3RYW - chains A and D; structure by X-ray diffraction, 2.90 A resolution.

Chain A (and D):
Molecule: Farnesyl pyrophosphate synthase
Organism: Plasmodium vivax
Notes: chain D of this document is another copy of the same molecule, construct and numbering; everything in this record applies to it too
UniProt: A5K4U6 (A5K4U6_PLAVS); residues 22-396 here correspond to UniProt positions 1-375 (UniProt number = residue number - 21)
Chain sequence (396 residues; numbered 1 to 396; the number before each row is that of its first residue):
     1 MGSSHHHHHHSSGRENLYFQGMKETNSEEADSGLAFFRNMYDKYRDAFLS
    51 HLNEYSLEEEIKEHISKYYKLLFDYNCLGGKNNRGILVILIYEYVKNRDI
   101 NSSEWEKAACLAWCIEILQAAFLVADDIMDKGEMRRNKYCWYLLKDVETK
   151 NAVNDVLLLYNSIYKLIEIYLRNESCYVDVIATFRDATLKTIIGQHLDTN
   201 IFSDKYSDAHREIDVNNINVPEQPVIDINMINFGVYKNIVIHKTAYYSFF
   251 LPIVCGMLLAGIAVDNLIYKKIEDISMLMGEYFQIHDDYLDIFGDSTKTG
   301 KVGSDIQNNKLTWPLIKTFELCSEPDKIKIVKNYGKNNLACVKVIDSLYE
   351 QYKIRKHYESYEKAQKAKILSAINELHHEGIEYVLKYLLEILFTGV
Disordered / not traced: 1-33, 99, 208-211
Sequence notes: expression tag (1-21)
Bound ions: Mg2+ site 1: Asp126, Asp130 (together with K9H); Mg2+ site 2: Asp287 (together with K9H)
Small-molecule neighbours:
  - K9H ({2-[5-(decyloxy)pyridin-3-yl]ethane-1,1-diyl}bis(phosphonic acid)), molecule 1: Phe122, Leu123, Ala125, Asp126, Asp130, Arg135, Val156, Leu157, Thr191, Ile192, Gln195, Asp198, Lys243, Thr244, Tyr247, Gln284, Asp287, Lys301
  - K9H, molecule 2: Val153, Asn154, Val156, Leu157

Chain A / chain D interface:
Residue-residue contacts (113):
  Phe48(A) with Leu189(D), hydrophobic
  His51(A) with Asp186(D), salt bridge
  Tyr55(A) with Leu189(D); Lys190(D); Ile193(D), hydrophobic; His242(D)
  Ser56(A) with Asn238(D); His242(D)
  Leu57(A) with Asn238(D); His242(D)
  Glu58(A) with Gly234(D); Val235(D); Asn238(D), hydrogen bond (backbone-side chain)
  Glu60(A) with Met230(D)
  Ile61(A) with Leu197(D), hydrophobic; Val235(D), hydrophobic; Asn238(D)
  His64(A) with Tyr206(D)
  Ile65(A) with His196(D); Leu197(D), hydrophobic; Tyr206(D)
  Tyr68(A) with His196(D); Lys205(D)
  Tyr69(A) with Ile193(D), hydrophobic; His196(D)
  Leu71(A) with Ile213(D), hydrophobic
  Tyr75(A) with Val215(D), hydrophobic
  Met129(A) with Lys150(D)
  Tyr139(A) with Val215(D); Asn216(D); Ile218(D), hydrophobic
  Leu143(A) with Ile218(D)
  Leu144(A) with Val215(D); Asn217(D); Ile218(D), hydrophobic
  Lys145(A) with Asn217(D), hydrogen bond (backbone-backbone); Ile218(D); Asn219(D); Val220(D); Pro221(D)
  Asp146(A) with Lys205(D), hydrogen bond (backbone-side chain); Ile213(D); Asp214(D), hydrogen bond (side chain-backbone); Glu222(D)
  Lys150(A) with Met129(D); Thr199(D)
  Asn151(A) with His196(D); Asn200(D), hydrogen bond; Lys205(D)
  Val153(A) with Val153(D), hydrophobic
  Asn154(A) with Ile192(D), hydrogen bond (side chain-backbone); Gln195(D); His196(D)
  Leu157(A) with Ile192(D)
  Leu158(A) with Ile192(D), hydrophobic; Ile193(D), hydrophobic
  Tyr160(A) with Leu157(D), hydrophobic; Asn161(D), hydrogen bond
  Asn161(A) with Tyr160(D), hydrogen bond; Arg185(D)
  Tyr164(A) with Arg185(D)
  Lys165(A) with Asp186(D), salt bridge
  Val178(A) with Val178(D), hydrophobic
  Arg185(A) with Asn161(D); Tyr164(D); Lys165(D); Glu168(D), salt bridge
  Asp186(A) with His51(D), salt bridge; Lys165(D), salt bridge
  Leu189(A) with Tyr55(D)
  Lys190(A) with Tyr55(D)
  Ile192(A) with Asn154(D), hydrogen bond (backbone-side chain); Leu157(D); Leu158(D), hydrophobic
  Ile193(A) with Tyr55(D), hydrophobic; Tyr69(D), hydrophobic; Leu158(D), hydrophobic
  Gln195(A) with Asn154(D)
  His196(A) with Ile65(D); Tyr68(D); Tyr69(D); Asn151(D); Asn154(D)
  Leu197(A) with Ile61(D), hydrophobic
  Thr199(A) with Lys150(D)
  Asn200(A) with Asn151(D), hydrogen bond
  Ile201(A) with Ile61(D), hydrophobic
  Lys205(A) with Asp146(D), hydrogen bond (side chain-backbone); Asn151(D)
  Tyr206(A) with His64(D)
  Ile213(A) with Leu71(D), hydrophobic; Asp146(D)
  Asp214(A) with Asp146(D), hydrogen bond (backbone-side chain)
  Val215(A) with Leu71(D), hydrophobic; Leu144(D)
  Asn216(A) with Tyr139(D)
  Asn217(A) with Leu144(D); Lys145(D), hydrogen bond (backbone-backbone)
  Ile218(A) with Tyr139(D), hydrophobic; Leu143(D); Leu144(D), hydrophobic; Lys145(D)
  Asn219(A) with Lys145(D)
  Val220(A) with Lys145(D)
  Met230(A) with Glu60(D)
  Gly234(A) with Glu58(D)
  Val235(A) with Glu58(D), hydrogen bond (backbone-side chain)
  Asn238(A) with Ser56(D); Leu57(D); Glu58(D), hydrogen bond (side chain-backbone)
  His242(A) with Tyr55(D); Ser56(D); Leu57(D)
Also at the interface, not in a pair above, chain A (69 interface residues in all): Leu52, Phe122, Glu148, Asp155, Glu168, Tyr177, Ile181, Ala182, Thr188, Pro221, Asn232
Also at the interface, not in a pair above, chain D (69 interface residues in all): Phe48, Leu52, Lys67, Tyr75, Val156, Tyr177, Ile181, Ala182, Thr188, Ile201, Met277

Summary:
The chain A/chain D interface involves 69 residues from each chain; the contacts include 15 hydrogen bonds and
5 salt bridges. Among the polar pairs are His51(A)-Asp186(D), Lys165(A)-Asp186(D) and Arg185(A)-Glu168(D).
Chain A binds compound K9H. The Mg2+ site 1 is built by Asp126(A) and Asp130(A).
Both chains are Farnesyl pyrophosphate synthase (Plasmodium vivax). Entry 3RYW (Crystal structure of P. vivax
geranylgeranyl diphosphate synthase complexed with BPH-811) was determined by X-ray diffraction together with
3RBM from the same study.
